PDB entry 7AR9 | electron microscopy, 2.97 A resolution | chains M and m of the 35 polymer chains in the assembly

# Chain M
Protein: ND4
Organism: Polytomella sp. Pringsheim 198.80
Amino-acid sequence (438 residues; each row starts with the number of its first residue):
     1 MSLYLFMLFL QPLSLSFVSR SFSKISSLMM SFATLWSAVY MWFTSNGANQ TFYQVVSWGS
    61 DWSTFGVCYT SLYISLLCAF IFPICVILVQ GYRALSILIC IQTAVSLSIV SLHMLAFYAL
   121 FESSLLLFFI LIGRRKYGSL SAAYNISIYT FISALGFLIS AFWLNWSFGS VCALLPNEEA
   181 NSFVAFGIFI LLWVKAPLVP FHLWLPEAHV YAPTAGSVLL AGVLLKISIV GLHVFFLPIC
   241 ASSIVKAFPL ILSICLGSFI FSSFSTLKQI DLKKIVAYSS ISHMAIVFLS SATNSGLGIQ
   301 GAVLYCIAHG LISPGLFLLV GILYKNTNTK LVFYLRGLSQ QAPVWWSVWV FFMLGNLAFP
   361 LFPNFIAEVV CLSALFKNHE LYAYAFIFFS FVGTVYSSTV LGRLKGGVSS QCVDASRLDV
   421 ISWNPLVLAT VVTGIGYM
Residues lining bound ligands:
  - phosphatidylcholine (PC7; (7S)-4-hydroxy-N,N,N-trimethyl-9-oxo-7-[(palmitoyloxy)methyl]-3,5,8-trioxa-4-phosphahexacosan-1-aminium 4-oxide), molecule 1: Phe264, Phe389, Phe391, Val395, Thr399
  - phosphatidylcholine (PC7), molecule 2: Ser339, Trp346, Ser347, Val350, Phe351, Leu354, Phe359, Pro360, Leu361, Phe362, Lys405
  - phosphatidylcholine (PC7), molecule 3: Ile435, Gly436, Tyr437
  - phosphatidylethanolamine (PTY), molecule 1: Trp42, Tyr69, Leu72, Tyr73, Leu76, Leu77, Phe80, Gln300, Ile307, Leu311, Leu428, Ala429, Val432, Thr433, Tyr437, Met438
  - phosphatidylethanolamine (PTY), molecule 2: Ser141, Tyr144, Asn145, Ile148, Tyr149, Ile152, Ile190, Phe201
  - phosphatidylethanolamine (PTY), molecule 3: Gly156, Ile159, Ser160, Trp163, Ser182, Phe183, Val184, Ala185, Phe186, Gly187, Phe189, Trp193, Ser243, Ala247, Leu250, Ile251, Ile254
  - phosphatidylethanolamine (PTY), molecule 4: Phe186, Trp193, Phe201
  - phosphatidylethanolamine (PTY), molecule 5: Leu256, Ala385, Phe389

# Chain m
Protein: B15
Organism: Polytomella sp. Pringsheim 198.80
Amino-acid sequence (138 residues; each row starts with the number of its first residue):
     1 MSALQAVKNL TTRMRPFAFQ QIRKASNSSR IAGDTTGKYT PNIFSPETPM DRSFSHVPKN
    61 PFWEAWVFRR DNIQREFVWT WQTIFDLATF VGGLYVAMYA TASFCSRQND KRNGYPERNY
   121 YFSDSKSNFV IPDEREFY
Unresolved in the structure: 1-27
Residues lining bound ligands:
  - phosphatidylethanolamine (PTY), molecule 1: Ala88, Gly92, Gly93, Leu94, Val96, Ala97, Met98, Ala100, Thr101, Phe104, Arg107
  - phosphatidylethanolamine (PTY), molecule 2: Tyr121, Phe122, Asp124

# How chain M and chain m interact
Residue-residue contacts (63; chain M residue first):
  Ser182(M) with Tyr121(m), hydrogen bond
  Val199(M) with Tyr95(m)
  Ser242(M) with Val130(m); Ile131(m)
  Ser243(M) with Tyr121(m), hydrogen bond
  Val245(M) with Arg118(m); Tyr120(m); Val130(m)
  Lys246(M) with Asn119(m), hydrogen bond; Tyr120(m); Tyr121(m), hydrogen bond (backbone-backbone); Val130(m)
  Ala247(M) with Tyr121(m), hydrophobic
  Pro249(M) with Ala102(m), hydrophobic; Ser106(m)
  Leu250(M) with Tyr99(m), hydrophobic; Phe122(m), hydrophobic
  Leu252(M) with Ala102(m), hydrophobic
  Ser253(M) with Tyr95(m); Met98(m); Tyr99(m), hydrogen bond (side chain-backbone)
  Leu256(M) with Met98(m), hydrophobic
  Gly257(M) with Met98(m)
  Ile260(M) with Leu94(m), hydrophobic
  Phe261(M) with Phe90(m), hydrophobic; Val91(m), hydrophobic; Leu94(m), hydrophobic; Tyr95(m), hydrophobic
  Lys268(M) with Arg70(m), hydrogen bond (backbone-side chain)
  Ile270(M) with Trp66(m), hydrophobic; Arg70(m)
  Lys325(M) with Arg52(m); His56(m)
  Asn326(M) with Arg52(m); Ser55(m), hydrogen bond (backbone-side chain); His56(m)
  Thr327(M) with His56(m), hydrogen bond (backbone-side chain); Val57(m)
  Asn328(M) with His56(m), hydrogen bond (backbone-side chain); Lys59(m)
  Leu331(M) with Val67(m), hydrophobic
  Phe333(M) with Trp63(m), hydrophobic; Trp66(m), hydrophobic
  Tyr334(M) with Lys59(m); Asn60(m), hydrogen bond (side chain-backbone); Trp63(m); Glu64(m), hydrogen bond
  Asn378(M) with Asn109(m), hydrogen bond (backbone-side chain)
  His379(M) with Cys105(m); Gln108(m), hydrogen bond; Asn109(m); Arg112(m)
  Glu380(M) with Arg112(m), salt bridge
  Leu381(M) with Phe104(m), hydrophobic; Cys105(m), hydrophobic
  Tyr382(M) with Ala102(m), hydrogen bond (side chain-backbone); Cys105(m); Ser106(m)
  Gln411(M) with Ser55(m); Pro58(m)
  Cys412(M) with Ser55(m)
  Val413(M) with Ser55(m)
  Asp414(M) with Arg52(m)
Other interface residues (no listed pair), chain M (38 interface residues in all): Ala241, Ile254, Phe264, Gln269, Thr329
Other interface residues (no listed pair), chain m (34 interface residues in all): Thr101, Ser103

# Summary
38 residues of chain M face 34 of chain m across their interface; the contacts include 14 hydrogen bonds and 1
salt bridge. Polar pairs include Glu380(M)-Arg112(m), Ser182(M)-Tyr121(m) and Ser243(M)-Tyr121(m). 2
phosphatidylethanolamine molecules are bound between chain M and chain m.
Here chain M is ND4 and chain m is B15, both from Polytomella sp. Pringsheim 198.80. Entry 7AR9 (Cryo-EM
structure of Polytomella Complex-I (membrane arm)) was determined by electron microscopy (same publication as
7AQQ, 7AQR, 7AQW, 7AR7, 7AR8, 7ARB, 7ARC and 7ARD).
